Entry 6V9M (X-ray diffraction, 1.65 A resolution); this record covers chains B and C of the 3 polymer chains in the assembly.

Chain B:
Name: Son of sevenless homolog 1
From: Homo sapiens
UniProt: Q07889 (SOS1_HUMAN); residues 566-1046 here = UniProt positions 566-1046
Amino-acid sequence (482 residues; numbered 565 to 1046; the number before each row is that of its first residue):
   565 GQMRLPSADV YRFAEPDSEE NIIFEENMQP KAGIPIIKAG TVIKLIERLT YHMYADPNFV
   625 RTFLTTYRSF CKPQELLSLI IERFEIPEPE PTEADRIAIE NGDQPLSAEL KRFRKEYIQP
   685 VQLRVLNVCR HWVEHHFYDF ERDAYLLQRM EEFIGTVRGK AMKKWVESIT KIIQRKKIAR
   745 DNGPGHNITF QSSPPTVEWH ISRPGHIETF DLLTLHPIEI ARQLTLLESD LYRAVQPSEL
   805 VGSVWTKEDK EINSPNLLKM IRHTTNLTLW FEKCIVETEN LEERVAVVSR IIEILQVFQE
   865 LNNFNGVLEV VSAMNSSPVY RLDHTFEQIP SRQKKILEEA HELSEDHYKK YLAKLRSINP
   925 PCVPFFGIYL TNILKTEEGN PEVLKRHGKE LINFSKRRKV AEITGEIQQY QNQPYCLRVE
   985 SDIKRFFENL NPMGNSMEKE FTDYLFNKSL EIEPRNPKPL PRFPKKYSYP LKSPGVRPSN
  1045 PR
Unresolved in the structure: 591-596, 744-750
Sequence notes: expression tag (565)
Residues lining bound ligands: QTG (4-fluoro-2-methyl-N-propylbenzene-1-sulfonamide): M878, N879, Y884, F890, K898, L901, E902, H905

Chain C:
Name: GTPase HRas
From: Homo sapiens
UniProt: P01112 (RASH_HUMAN); numbering as in UniProt (aligned over 1-166)
Amino-acid sequence (167 residues; each row starts with the number of its first residue; numbering starts at 0):
     0 GMTEYKLVVV GAGGVGKSAL TIQLIQNHFV DEYDPTIEDS YRKQVVIDGE TCLLDILDTA
    60 GQEEYSAMRD QYMRTGEGFL CVFAINNTKS FEDIHQYREQ IKRVKDSDDV PMVLVGNKCD
   120 LAARTVESRQ AQDLARSYGI PYIETSAKTR QGVEDAFYTL VREIRQH
Sequence notes: expression tag (0)
Swiss-Prot annotation at these positions:
  - region: H166 (Hypervariable region)
  - motif: Y32 to Y40 (Effector region)
  - binding site (GTP): G13 to A18, V29 to T35, A59, G60, N116 to D119, S145 to K147
  - modified residue: M1 (N-acetylmethionine), T2 (N-acetylthreonine), C118 (S-nitrosocysteine)
  - glycosylation: T35 (Microbial infection: O-linked (Glc) threonine)
  - natural variant: G12 (G12A: In CSTLO; G12C: In CSTLO; G12D: In CSTLO; G12E: In CSTLO; G12S: In CSTLO and CMEMS; G12V: In CSTLO, bladder carcinoma and CMEMS), G13 (G13C: In CSTLO; G13D: In CSTLO; G13R: In SFM), Q22 (Q22K: In CMEMS), E37 (E37EE: In CSTLO), T58 (T58I: In CSTLO), Q61 (Q61K: In NMTC2; Q61L: In melanoma), E63 (E63K: In CMEMS), S89 (S89C: Found in a patient with severe fetal hydrops and pleural effusion; uncertain significance), K117 (K117R: In CSTLO), A146 (A146T: In CSTLO; A146V: In CSTLO)
  - mutagenesis: S17 (S17N: Dominant negative. Prevents PLCE1 EGF-induced recruitment to plasma membrane. No effect on subcellular location of isoform 2), N26 (N26G: Loss of interaction with PLCE1; when associated with V-12), V29 (V29A: No effect on interaction with PLCE1; when associated with V-12), Y32 (Y32F: Loss of interaction and recruitment to plasma membrane of PLCE1; when associated with V-12), P34 (P34G: No effect on interaction with PLCE1; when associated with V-12), T35 (T35S: Loss of interaction with PLCE1; when associated with V-12), E37 (E37G: No effect on interaction with PLCE1; when associated with V-12), D38 (D38N: No effect on interaction with PLCE1; when associated with V-12), S39 (S39C: No effect on interaction with PLCE1; when associated with V-12), A59 (A59T: Loss of GTPase activity and creation of an autophosphorylation site), Q61 (Q61I: Moderately increased transformation of cultured cell lines; Q61R: Promotes interaction with SHOC2 and PP1C; Q61V: Strongly increased transformation of cultured cell lines), A83 (A83T: GTP-binding activity reduced by factor of 30), 4 further mutagenesis entries in UniProt
Bound ions: Na+ near T124 (its only coordinating residue here)

How chain B and chain C interact:
Contacting residue pairs (70):
  W809(B) - G60(C)  hydrogen bond (side chain-backbone)
  T810(B) - G13(C)
  M824(B) - Y64(C)
  I825(B) - E63(C)
  I825(B) - Y64(C)
  R826(B) - E63(C)  salt bridge
  T828(B) - Y64(C)
  T829(B) - E63(C)  hydrogen bond (side chain-backbone)
  T829(B) - Y64(C)
  T829(B) - S65(C)
  T832(B) - A66(C)
  V875(B) - Q70(C)
  S876(B) - M67(C)
  S876(B) - Q70(C)
  N879(B) - Q70(C)
  N879(B) - R73(C)  hydrogen bond (backbone-side chain)
  S880(B) - D69(C)
  S880(B) - R73(C)
  S881(B) - D69(C)  hydrogen bond (backbone-side chain)
  S881(B) - R73(C)
  S881(B) - R102(C)
  S881(B) - V103(C)
  Y884(B) - R73(C)
  H905(B) - Q70(C)
  S908(B) - Q70(C)  hydrogen bond
  H911(B) - Y40(C)
  H911(B) - D54(C)  salt bridge
  H911(B) - I55(C)
  Y912(B) - M67(C)
  Y912(B) - Y71(C)  hydrogen bond
  K913(B) - E37(C)  salt bridge
  F929(B) - Q61(C)
  F929(B) - Y64(C)  hydrophobic
  F929(B) - M67(C)  hydrophobic
  F929(B) - Y71(C)
  F930(B) - Y64(C)
  G931(B) - Q61(C)  hydrogen bond (backbone-side chain)
  G931(B) - Y64(C)  hydrogen bond (backbone-side chain)
  L934(B) - G60(C)
  T935(B) - D57(C)
  T935(B) - T58(C)  hydrogen bond (side chain-backbone)
  T935(B) - A59(C)  hydrogen bond (side chain-backbone)
  T935(B) - Q61(C)  hydrogen bond
  N936(B) - P34(C)
  N936(B) - T35(C)
  L938(B) - S17(C)
  L938(B) - A59(C)
  L938(B) - G60(C)
  K939(B) - I21(C)
  K939(B) - Y32(C)
  K939(B) - P34(C)
  K939(B) - D57(C)  hydrogen bond (side chain-backbone)
  T940(B) - P34(C)
  E942(B) - S17(C)
  E942(B) - A18(C)
  E942(B) - I21(C)
  G943(B) - I21(C)
  G943(B) - Q25(C)  hydrogen bond (backbone-side chain)
  G943(B) - E31(C)
  G943(B) - Y32(C)
  N944(B) - E31(C)
  N944(B) - Y32(C)  hydrogen bond (side chain-backbone)
  P945(B) - D30(C)
  K963(B) - E31(C)  salt bridge
  K963(B) - Y32(C)  hydrogen bond (side chain-backbone)
  E1002(B) - S65(C)
  K1003(B) - Q95(C)  hydrogen bond
  D1007(B) - R102(C)  salt bridge
  F1010(B) - R102(C)
  R1019(B) - D105(C)  salt bridge
Also at the interface, not in a pair above, chain B (45 interface residues in all): L822, L833, E836, P882, D910, I932, T1006
Also at the interface, not in a pair above, chain C (36 interface residues in all): G12, D33, L56, R68

In short:
The interface between chain B and chain C involves 45 residues on one side and 36 on the other; the contacts
include 16 hydrogen bonds and 6 salt bridges. Polar pairs include R826(B)-E63(C), H911(B)-D54(C) and
K913(B)-E37(C). Ligands of chain B: compound QTG.
Here chain B is Son of sevenless homolog 1 and chain C is GTPase HRas, both from Homo sapiens. Entry 6V9M
(Expanding the Chemical Landscape of SOS1 Activators Using Fragment Based Methods) was determined by X-ray
diffraction together with 6V94, 6V9F, 6V9J, 6V9L and 6V9N from the same study.
